4LR6 - chain A; structure by X-ray diffraction, 1.29 A resolution.

# Chain A
Name: Bromodomain-containing protein 4
Source organism: Homo sapiens
Notes: fragment: bromodomain 1
UniProtKB: O60885 (BRD4_HUMAN); residues 42-168 here = UniProt positions 42-168
Sequence (128 residues; row label = number of the first residue in the row):
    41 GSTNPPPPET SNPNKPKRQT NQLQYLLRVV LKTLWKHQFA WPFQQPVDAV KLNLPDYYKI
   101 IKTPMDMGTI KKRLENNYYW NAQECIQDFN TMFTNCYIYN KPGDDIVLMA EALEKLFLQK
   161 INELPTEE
Unresolved in the structure: 41, 167-168
Differences from the reference sequence: expression tag (41)
Small-molecule neighbours: 3-methyl-4-phenyl-1,2-oxazol-5-amine (1XA): Trp81, Pro82, Phe83, Val87, Leu92, Leu94, Tyr97, Cys136, Tyr139, Asn140, Ile146
Curated features (UniProtKB/Swiss-Prot):
  - site: Asn140 (Acetylated histone binding)
  - cross-link: Lys99 (Glycyl lysine isopeptide (Lys-Gly) (interchain with G-Cter in SUMO2))
  - natural variant: Asp145 (D145G: Found in a patient with a neurodevelopmental syndrome; uncertain significance)
  - mutagenesis: Asn140 (N140A: Abolishes binding to acetylated histones)

# Overview
Ligands of chain A: 3-methyl-4-phenyl-1,2-oxazol-5-amine. UniProt lists one mutagenesis site.
Chain A is Bromodomain-containing protein 4 (Homo sapiens); the structure, Structure of BRD4 bromodomain 1
with a 3-methyl-4-phenylisoxazol-5-amine fragment, was determined by X-ray diffraction together with 4LRG from
the same study.
